PDB entry 4TXQ | X-ray diffraction, 2.21 A resolution | chains A and C

# Chain A
Molecule: Vacuolar protein sorting-associated protein VTA1 homolog
Organism: Homo sapiens
UniProtKB: Q9NP79 (VTA1_HUMAN); numbering as in UniProt (aligned over 1-162)
Chain sequence (163 residues; row label = number of the first residue in the row; numbering starts at 0):
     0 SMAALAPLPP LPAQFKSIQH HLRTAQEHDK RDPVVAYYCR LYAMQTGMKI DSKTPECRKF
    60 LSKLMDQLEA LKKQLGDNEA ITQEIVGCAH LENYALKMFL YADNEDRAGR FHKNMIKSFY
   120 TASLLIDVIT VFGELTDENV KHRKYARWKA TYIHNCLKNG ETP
Unresolved in the structure: 0
Construct notes: expression tag (0)
UniProt features mapped onto this chain:
  - modified residue: Ala2 (N-acetylalanine)
From the paper describing this entry:
  - mutagenesis - Q44A: unchanged binding to Charged multivesicular body protein 1b (chain C)

# Chain C
Molecule: Charged multivesicular body protein 1b
Organism: Homo sapiens
UniProtKB: Q7LBR1 (CHM1B_HUMAN); residue numbers follow UniProt; this construct covers 176-199
Chain sequence (25 residues; row label = number of the first residue in the row):
   175 SVGTSVASAE QDELSQRLAR LRDQV
Unresolved in the structure: 175-185, 199
Construct notes: expression tag (175)
UniProt features mapped onto this chain:
  - region: Val180 to Val199 (Interaction with VTA1), Val180 to Arg196 (Interaction with VPS4A, MITD1 and STAMBP), Ala183 to Val199 (Interaction with VPS4B)
  - motif: Asp186 to Arg196 (MIT-interacting motif)
  - mutagenesis: Thr178 (T178R: Abolishes interaction with SPAST and no effect on interaction with VPS4A; when associated with R-181 and R-184), Ala181 (A181R: Abolishes interaction with SPAScT and no effect on interaction with VPS4A; when associated with R-178 and R-184), Glu184 (E184A: Decreases interaction with SPAST; E184R: Abolishes interaction with SPAST and no effect on interaction with VPS4A; when associated with R-178 and R-181), Leu188 (L188A: Abolishes interaction with SPAST and VPS4A; when associated with A-192), Leu192 (L192A: Abolishes interaction with SPAST and VPS4A; when associated with A-188; L192A: Abolishes interaction with VPS4B), Leu195 (L195A: Abolishes interaction with VPS4B)
From the paper describing this entry:
  - mutagenesis - R196A: unchanged binding to Vacuolar protein sorting-associated protein VTA1 homolog (chain A)

# How chain A and chain C interact
Pairs across the interface (24):
  Tyr36(A) with Leu195(C)
  Leu40(A) with Leu192(C), hydrophobic; Leu195(C), hydrophobic; Arg196(C)
  Gln44(A) with Arg196(C), hydrogen bond
  Met47(A) with Leu188(C); Leu192(C), hydrophobic
  Arg57(A) with Asp186(C)
  Leu60(A) with Leu188(C), hydrophobic
  Ser61(A) with Leu188(C); Arg191(C)
  Met64(A) with Arg191(C); Leu192(C); Leu195(C), hydrophobic
  Asp65(A) with Arg191(C), salt bridge
  Leu67(A) with Leu195(C), hydrophobic
  Glu68(A) with Arg191(C), salt bridge; Arg194(C), salt bridge; Leu195(C)
  Lys71(A) with Arg194(C), hydrogen bond (side chain-backbone); Leu195(C), hydrogen bond (side chain-backbone); Asp197(C)
  Glu83(A) with Arg196(C), salt bridge
  Val130(A) with Arg196(C), hydrogen bond (backbone-side chain)
Other interface residues (no listed pair), chain A (15 interface residues in all): Met43
Other interface residues (no listed pair), chain C (9 interface residues in all): Glu187
The authors on this interface:
  - specific contacts: Tyr36(A)-Leu195(C), Leu40(A)-Leu192(C), Gln44(A)-Arg196(C) (hydrogen bond), Met47(A)-Leu188(C), Arg57(A)-Asp186(C), Leu60(A)-Leu188(C), Asp65(A)-Arg191(C) (salt bridge), Leu67(A)-Leu195(C), Glu68(A)-Arg191(C) (salt bridge), Lys71(A)-Leu195(C), Glu83(A)-Arg196(C), Val130(A)-Arg196(C) (backbone contact)
  - interface residues, chain A: Tyr36(A), Leu40(A), Met47(A), Leu60(A), Met64(A), Leu67(A)
  - hot spots on chain A (mutagenesis) - L40A, M64A: decreased binding to Charged multivesicular body protein 1b (chain C)
  - interface residues, chain C: Leu188(C), Leu192(C), Leu195(C)
  - hot spots on chain C (mutagenesis) - L195D: abolished binding to Vacuolar protein sorting-associated protein VTA1 homolog (chain A)

# Overview
15 residues of chain A face 9 of chain C across their interface; the contacts include 4 hydrogen bonds and 4
salt bridges. Among the polar pairs are Asp65(A)-Arg191(C), Glu68(A)-Arg191(C) and Glu68(A)-Arg194(C). The
paper describes contacts between Tyr36(A) and Leu195(C), Leu40(A) and Leu192(C) and Met47(A) and Leu188(C)
among others; a hydrogen bond between Gln44(A) and Arg196(C); salt bridges between Asp65(A) and Arg191(C) and
Glu68(A) and Arg191(C). From the paper: L40A and M64A of chain A reduce binding to Charged multivesicular body
protein 1b (chain C); interface residues Tyr36(A), Leu40(A) and Leu188(C) among others; 5 substitutions were
tested in all.
Chain A is Vacuolar protein sorting-associated protein VTA1 homolog and chain C is Charged multivesicular body
protein 1b, both from Homo sapiens; the structure, Crystal structure of LIP5 N-terminal domain complexed with
CHMP1B MIM, was determined by X-ray diffraction together with 4TXP and 4TXR from the same study.
